Entry 3DSN (X-ray diffraction, 2.20 A resolution); this record covers chains A and C of the 3 polymer chains in the assembly.

Chain A:
Name: Chaperone protein caf1M
Source organism: Yersinia pestis
Notes: fragment: to 258
UniProt: P26926 (CAF1M_YERPE); residues 1-235 here correspond to UniProt positions 24-258 (UniProt number = residue number + 23)
Amino-acid sequence (235 residues; numbered 1 to 235; the number before each row is that of its first residue):
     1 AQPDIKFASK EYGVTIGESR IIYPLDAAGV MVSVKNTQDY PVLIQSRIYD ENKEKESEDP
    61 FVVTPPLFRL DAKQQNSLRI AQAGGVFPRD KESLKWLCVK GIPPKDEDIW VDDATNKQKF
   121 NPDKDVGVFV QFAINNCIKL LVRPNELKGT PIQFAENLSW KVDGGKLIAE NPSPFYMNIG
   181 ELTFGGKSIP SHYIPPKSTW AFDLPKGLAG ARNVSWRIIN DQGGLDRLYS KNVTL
Not modelled in the structure: 1-8, 52-58, 106-126
Disulfide bonds: Cys-98/Cys-137

Chain C:
Name: F1 capsule antigen
Source organism: Yersinia pestis
Notes: fragment: to 170; engineered mutation(s): T7F
UniProt: P26948 (CAF1_YERPE); residues 13-149 here correspond to UniProt positions 34-170 (UniProt number = residue number + 21)
Amino-acid sequence (149 residues; row label = number of the first residue in the row):
     1 ADLTASFTAT ATLVEPARIT LTYKEGAPIT IMDNGNIDTE LLVGTLTLGG YKTGTTSTSV
    61 NFTDAAGDPM YLTFTSQDGN NHQFTTKVIG KDSRDFDISP KVNGENLVGD DVVLATGSQD
   121 FFVRSIGSKG GKLAAGKYTD AVTVTVSNQ
Not modelled in the structure: 1-17
Sequence notes: insertion (1-12)

How chain A and chain C interact:
Residue-residue contacts - 13 pairs, chain A then chain C:
  Arg-217(A) / Asn-80(C)  hydrogen bond
  Asn-220(A) / Ala-135(C)  hydrogen bond (side chain-backbone)
  Asn-220(A) / Gly-136(C)
  Gln-222(A) / Ala-135(C)
  Gln-222(A) / Gly-136(C)
  Gly-223(A) / Ala-135(C)
  Gly-224(A) / Ala-135(C)
  Leu-225(A) / Asp-78(C)
  Asp-226(A) / Asp-78(C)
  Asp-226(A) / Asn-80(C)
  Arg-227(A) / Gln-77(C)  hydrogen bond (side chain-backbone)
  Arg-227(A) / Asp-78(C)
  Arg-227(A) / Gly-79(C)
Other interface residues (no listed pair), chain C (8 interface residues in all): Ala-134, Lys-137

In short:
The chain A/chain C interface involves 8 residues from each chain, with 3 hydrogen bonds. Polar pairs include
Arg-217(A)/Asn-80(C), Asn-220(A)/Ala-135(C) and Arg-227(A)/Gln-77(C).
Chain A is Chaperone protein caf1M and chain C is F1 capsule antigen, both from Yersinia pestis; the
structure, Crystal structure of the complex of the Caf1M chaperone with the mini-fiber of two Caf1 subunits
..., was determined by X-ray diffraction.
